PDB entry 8UCK | electron microscopy, 3.26 A resolution | chains a and d of the 10 polymer chains in the assembly

[Chain a]
Protein: Cytochrome c oxidase subunit 1
Source organism: Komagataella pastoris
UniProtKB: F2R0K8 (F2R0K8_KOMPC); numbering as in UniProt (aligned over 1-535)
Chain sequence (535 residues; each row starts with the number of its first residue):
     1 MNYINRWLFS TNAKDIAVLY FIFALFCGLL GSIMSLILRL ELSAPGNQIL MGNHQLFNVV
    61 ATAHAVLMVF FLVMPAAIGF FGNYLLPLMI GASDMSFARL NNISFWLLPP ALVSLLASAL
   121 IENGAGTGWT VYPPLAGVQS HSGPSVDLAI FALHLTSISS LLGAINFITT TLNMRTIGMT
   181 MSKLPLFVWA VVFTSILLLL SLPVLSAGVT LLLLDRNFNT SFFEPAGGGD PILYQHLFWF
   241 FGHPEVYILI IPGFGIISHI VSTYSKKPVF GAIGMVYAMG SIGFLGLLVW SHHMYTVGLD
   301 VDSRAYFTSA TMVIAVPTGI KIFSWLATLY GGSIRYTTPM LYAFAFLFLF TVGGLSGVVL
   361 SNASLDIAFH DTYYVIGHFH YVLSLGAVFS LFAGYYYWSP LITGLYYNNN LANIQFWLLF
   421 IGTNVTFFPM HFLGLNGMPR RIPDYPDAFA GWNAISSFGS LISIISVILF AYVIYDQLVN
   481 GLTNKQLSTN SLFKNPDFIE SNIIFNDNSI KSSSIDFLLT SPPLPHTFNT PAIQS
Differences from the reference sequence: conflict Ile4 (Met in F2R0K8), Ile16 (Met in F2R0K8), Ile22 (Met in F2R0K8), 34 further conflict positions vs the reference (F2R0K8) not listed
Ion coordination: Cu ion: His243, His293
Ligand contacts:
  - heme a (HEA), molecule 1: Phe21, Ala24, Leu25, Gly28, Leu29, Ser35, Leu38, Arg39, Leu42, Phe57, Ala61, His64, Ala65, Met68, Val69, Leu72, Trp129, Tyr373, Ile376, Phe379, His380, Leu383, Ser384, Val388, Leu391, Phe392, Tyr395, Thr426, Phe427, Met430, Arg440, Arg441, Ser463, Val467, Phe470
  - heme a (HEA), molecule 2: Trp129, Trp239, His243, Val246, Tyr247, Ile250, His292, His293, Ile314, Ala315, Thr318, Gly319, Phe323, Phe350, Thr351, Gly354, Leu355, Gly357, Val358, Leu360, Ser361, Asp366, His370, Val375, His378, Phe379, Val382, Leu383, Arg440
  - phosphatidylethanolamine (PTY), molecule 1: Ser96, Phe97, Ala98, Arg99, Leu100, Ile103, Ile158, Leu162
  - phosphatidylethanolamine (PTY), molecule 2: Phe270, Ala327, Tyr330
  - phosphatidylethanolamine (PTY), molecule 3: Tyr336, Phe344, Trp417, Phe420, Ile421

[Chain d]
Protein: Cytochrome c oxidase subunit 4
Source organism: Komagataella pastoris
UniProtKB: F2QT92 (F2QT92_KOMPC); residue numbers follow UniProt; this construct covers 44-160
Chain sequence (117 residues; each row starts with the number of its first residue):
    44 QFKTATSIAE VEGLENLVGP GAKTGTVPTD LEQATGLERY ELLGKLEGIE VFDETPLEAV
   104 RKGTMKDPIL IDSYDDYRYV GCTGVPADSH NIEWLKPTTE KNARCWECGS VYKLNFL
Ion coordination: Zn2+: Cys125, His133, Cys148, Cys151

[Chain a / chain d interface]
Residue-residue contacts (39; chain a residue first):
  Ile177(a) with Asp96(d); Glu97(d); Thr98(d)
  Pro268(a) with Asn134(d)
  Asp497(a) with Trp149(d), hydrogen bond
  Glu500(a) with Trp149(d)
  Asp507(a) with Lys144(d), hydrogen bond (backbone-side chain)
  Lys511(a) with Trp149(d)
  Ser512(a) with Ile135(d); Glu136(d); Trp137(d)
  Ser513(a) with Ile135(d); Trp137(d)
  Ser514(a) with Trp137(d)
  Ile515(a) with Trp137(d)
  Leu518(a) with Trp137(d); Leu138(d); Lys139(d), hydrogen bond (backbone-side chain)
  Leu519(a) with Tyr122(d)
  Phe528(a) with Tyr122(d), hydrophobic
  Asn529(a) with Asp118(d)
  Thr530(a) with Arg121(d)
  Pro531(a) with Arg121(d), hydrogen bond (backbone-side chain)
  Ala532(a) with Tyr122(d)
  Ile533(a) with Thr98(d); Leu100(d), hydrophobic; Tyr122(d), hydrogen bond (backbone-backbone); Val123(d); Gly124(d), hydrogen bond (backbone-backbone); Trp137(d)
  Gln534(a) with Pro99(d); Leu100(d); Gly124(d); Ile135(d); Trp137(d)
  Ser535(a) with Leu100(d); Gly124(d), hydrogen bond (backbone-backbone); Thr126(d), hydrogen bond; Ala130(d)
Other interface residues (no listed pair), chain a (23 interface residues in all): Lys183, Thr520, Thr527
Other interface residues (no listed pair), chain d (23 interface residues in all): Ala102, Tyr120, Gly127

[Summary]
Chain a and chain d each contribute 23 residues to their interface; the contacts include 8 hydrogen bonds.
Among the polar pairs are Asp497(a)-Trp149(d), Asp507(a)-Lys144(d) and Leu518(a)-Lys139(d). Chain a binds heme
a and 3 copies of phosphatidylethanolamine. His243(a) and His293(a) form the Cu ion site.
Chain a is Cytochrome c oxidase subunit 1 and chain d is Cytochrome c oxidase subunit 4, both from
Komagataella pastoris; the structure, Komagataella pastoris Cytochrome c oxidase (9 subunits) in complex with
human VMAT2, was determined by electron microscopy.
